4R9U - chains C and D of the 4 polymer chains in the assembly; structure by X-ray diffraction, 2.79 A resolution.

Chain C (and D):
Protein: Vitamin B12 import ATP-binding protein BtuD
From: Escherichia coli
Notes: EC 3.6.3.33; chain D of this document is another copy of the same molecule, construct and numbering; everything in this record applies to it too
UniProt: P06611 (BTUD_ECOLI); residues 1-249 here = UniProt positions 1-249
Sequence (249 residues; each row starts with the number of its first residue):
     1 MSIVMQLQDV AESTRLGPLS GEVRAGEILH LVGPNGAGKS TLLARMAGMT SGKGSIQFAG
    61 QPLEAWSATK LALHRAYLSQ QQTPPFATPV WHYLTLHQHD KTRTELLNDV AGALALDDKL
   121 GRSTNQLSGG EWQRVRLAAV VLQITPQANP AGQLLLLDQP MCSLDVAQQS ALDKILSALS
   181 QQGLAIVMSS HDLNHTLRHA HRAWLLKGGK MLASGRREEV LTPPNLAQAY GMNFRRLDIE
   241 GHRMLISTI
Disordered / not traced: 1
Differences from the reference sequence: engineered mutation Gln-159 (Glu in P06611), Cys-162 (Asn in P06611), Ser-180 (Cys in P06611)
Ion coordination: Mg2+: Ser-40, Gln-80 (together with AMP-PNP)
Ligand contacts:
  - AMP-PNP (ANP; phosphoaminophosphonic acid-adenylate ester), molecule 1: Arg-15, Pro-34, Asn-35, Gly-36, Ala-37, Gly-38, Lys-39, Ser-40, Thr-41, Gln-80, Gln-159, His-191
  - AMP-PNP (ANP), molecule 2: Arg-122, Asn-125, Gln-126, Leu-127, Ser-128, Gly-129, Gly-130, Glu-131, Ser-163

How chain C and chain D interact:
Contacting residue pairs (53; chain C residue first):
  Pro-34(C) / Asp-165(D)
  Asn-35(C) / Gly-130(D)
  Asn-35(C) / Arg-134(D)
  Asn-35(C) / Ser-163(D)
  Asn-35(C) / Leu-164(D)
  Asn-35(C) / Asp-165(D)  hydrogen bond (backbone-side chain)
  Asn-35(C) / Gln-168(D)
  Gln-80(C) / Gly-129(D)
  Gln-81(C) / Gln-81(D)  hydrogen bond
  Thr-83(C) / Gln-81(D)
  Gly-129(C) / Gln-80(D)
  Gly-130(C) / Asn-35(D)
  Arg-134(C) / Asn-35(D)
  Gln-159(C) / Ser-163(D)
  Cys-162(C) / Cys-162(D)  disulfide
  Cys-162(C) / Ser-163(D)
  Ser-163(C) / Asn-35(D)
  Ser-163(C) / Gln-159(D)
  Ser-163(C) / Cys-162(D)
  Leu-164(C) / Asn-35(D)
  Asp-165(C) / Pro-34(D)
  Asp-165(C) / Asn-35(D)  hydrogen bond (side chain-backbone)
  Asp-165(C) / His-191(D)
  Asp-165(C) / Tyr-230(D)
  Val-166(C) / His-191(D)
  Val-166(C) / Leu-193(D)  hydrophobic
  Val-166(C) / Phe-234(D)  hydrophobic
  Ala-167(C) / Tyr-230(D)
  Ala-167(C) / Met-232(D)  hydrophobic
  Gln-168(C) / Asn-35(D)
  Ser-170(C) / Ile-249(D)
  Lys-174(C) / Ile-249(D)
  His-191(C) / Asp-165(D)
  His-191(C) / Val-166(D)
  Leu-193(C) / Val-166(D)  hydrophobic
  Arg-198(C) / Ser-247(D)
  Arg-198(C) / Ile-249(D)
  Tyr-230(C) / Asp-165(D)
  Tyr-230(C) / Ala-167(D)
  Met-232(C) / Ala-167(D)  hydrophobic
  Phe-234(C) / Val-166(D)  hydrophobic
  Arg-235(C) / Glu-240(D)  salt bridge
  Ile-239(C) / Ile-239(D)  hydrophobic
  Glu-240(C) / Arg-235(D)  salt bridge
  His-242(C) / Ile-246(D)
  Met-244(C) / Met-244(D)  hydrophobic
  Met-244(C) / Ile-246(D)  hydrophobic
  Ile-246(C) / His-242(D)
  Ile-246(C) / Met-244(D)  hydrophobic
  Ser-247(C) / Arg-198(D)
  Ile-249(C) / Ser-170(D)
  Ile-249(C) / Lys-174(D)
  Ile-249(C) / Arg-198(D)
Also at the interface, not in a pair above, chain C (35 interface residues in all): Ser-128, Glu-131, Leu-237
Also at the interface, not in a pair above, chain D (35 interface residues in all): Gly-36, Ser-128, Glu-131, Leu-237
Disulfides between the chains: Cys-162(C)/Cys-162(D)
Interface features reported in the paper:
  - specific contacts: Cys-162(C)/Cys-162(D)

Summary:
Chain C and chain D each contribute 35 residues to their interface; the contacts include 1 disulfide bond, 3
hydrogen bonds and 2 salt bridges. Polar contacts include Arg-235(C)/Glu-240(D), Asn-35(C)/Asp-165(D) and
Gln-81(C)/Gln-81(D). The paper describes a contact between Cys-162(C) and Cys-162(D).
Both chains are Vitamin B12 import ATP-binding protein BtuD (Escherichia coli). Entry 4R9U (Structure of
vitamin B12 transporter BtuCD in a nucleotide-bound outward facing state) was determined by X-ray diffraction.
